Entry 9H9R (electron microscopy, 8.20 A resolution (very low resolution: no residue pairs are listed; an interface is given only as per-side residue counts)); this record covers chains C and D of the 42 polymer chains in the assembly.

[Chain C]
Protein: Spindle pole body component
From: Candida albicans
UniProt: Q59PZ2 (Q59PZ2_CANAL); numbering as in UniProt (aligned over 1-871)
Chain sequence (896 residues; row label = number of the first residue in the row; numbers below 1 keep their minus sign (Met-24 is residue -24)):
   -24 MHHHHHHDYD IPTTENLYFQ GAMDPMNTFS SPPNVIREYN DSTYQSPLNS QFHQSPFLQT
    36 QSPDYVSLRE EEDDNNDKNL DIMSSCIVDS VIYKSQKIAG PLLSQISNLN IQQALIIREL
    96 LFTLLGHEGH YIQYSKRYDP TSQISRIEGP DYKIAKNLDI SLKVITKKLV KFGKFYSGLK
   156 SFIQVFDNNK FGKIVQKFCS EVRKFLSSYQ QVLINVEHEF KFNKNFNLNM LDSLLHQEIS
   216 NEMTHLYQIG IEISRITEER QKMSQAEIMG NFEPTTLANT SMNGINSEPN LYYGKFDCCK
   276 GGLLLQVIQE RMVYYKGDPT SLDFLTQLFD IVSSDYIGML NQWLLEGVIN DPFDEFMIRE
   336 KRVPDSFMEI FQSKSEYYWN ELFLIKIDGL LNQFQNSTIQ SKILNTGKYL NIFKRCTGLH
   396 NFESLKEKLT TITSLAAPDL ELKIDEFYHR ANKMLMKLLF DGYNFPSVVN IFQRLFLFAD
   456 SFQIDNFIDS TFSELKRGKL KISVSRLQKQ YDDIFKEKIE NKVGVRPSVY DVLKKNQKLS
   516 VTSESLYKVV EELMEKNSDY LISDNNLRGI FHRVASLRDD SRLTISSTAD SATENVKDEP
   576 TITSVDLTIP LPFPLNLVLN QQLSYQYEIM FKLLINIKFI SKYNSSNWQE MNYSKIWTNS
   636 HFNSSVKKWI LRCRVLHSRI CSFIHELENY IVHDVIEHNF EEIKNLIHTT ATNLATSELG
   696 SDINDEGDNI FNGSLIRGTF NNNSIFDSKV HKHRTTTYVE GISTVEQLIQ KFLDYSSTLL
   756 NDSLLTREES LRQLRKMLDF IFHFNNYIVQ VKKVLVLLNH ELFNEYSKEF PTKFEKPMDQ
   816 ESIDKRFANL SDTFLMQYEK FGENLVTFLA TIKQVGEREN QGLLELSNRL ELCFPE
Not modelled in the structure: -24 to 36, 46-53, 238-275, 530-572, 805-813, 870-871
Construct notes: initiating methionine (-24); expression tag (-23 to 0)

[Chain D]
Protein: Spc98p
From: Candida albicans
UniProt: A0A1D8PS42 (A0A1D8PS42_CANAL); numbering as in UniProt (aligned over 1-785)
Chain sequence (810 residues; numbered -24 to 785; the number before each row is that of its first residue; numbers below 1 keep their minus sign (Met-24 is residue -24)):
   -24 MHHHHHHDYD IPTTENLYFQ GAMDPMALNK VQLIKLYSNR LVKSLVPVEF GEAFIQSIIN
    36 DLQTTLLNTS SEEQNLSIII NKLKMQFLSN NLKNEWVEFQ NIVNSLSKFK SLDQICNYLA
    96 FLDALRDEKP EDILSTSTAS LSPGKQNVMI NTVNTALTLS QLIEPYYDTL SEQTILTYLP
   156 YTMLGSDSKI FTFSNNYTRL EIPKDINNSF SSLLREVFEF AILYKQLAIV VDRYKGTLVS
   216 AIKTAYIAIL EAQLNKYVND INNIFNNKPN SILVVYNSIF PWISILRFLY RVSNRLNRLD
   276 GYEFLTFIYS FTNHGDPKIR GIAVTAFTEV VKPYYNIVEH WIVKGELIDN NNEFFIIFDQ
   336 EQNEFNSIIK LLPKKIPAFI KSSDKIFQIG KTLIFLNKYC RELKWVNQYN VKYSAILFNN
   396 HQGLASMTTN EMIKLIDSQY NEILTFLTQI IQGNNKLFTH VYNFKRFYFM ETNDFIDAIM
   456 VKGKDVFNES SVNISSTYLR KVLQDAIQIS SVKNFEYVDR LDSRVLNPQH GNLGWESFTI
   516 EYKIDDLPMS YLFEGHQHLQ YLKMFHFLWK LRQLNNLLNW HFEMFNELNH NVVTKLSSRN
   576 RRPLAKSLSI ITSIRFHFTQ FLNELIAYLS YDVIEENFQQ HIVRKLFYNK NDQDLLLNKS
   636 FMNLSEIDPN NDLPKFNVNL LTIDELVELH GTYIDSIINS SLLNEKLKGN ETNISYIDQI
   696 FNILQTIFNF INTSQEFYSL VCTFGLLVRS DSNANKIELE QDQEDLEFQL HKIKRKIYKD
   756 IYQHDYKRQL NDLKNDLNRD YNLKDLSKLL
Not modelled in the structure: -24 to 131, 146-147, 682-686, 724-735
Construct notes: initiating methionine (-24); expression tag (-23 to 0); conflict Val123 (Leu in A0A1D8PS42), Cys717 (Val in A0A1D8PS42)

[Interface between chain C and chain D]
At this resolution (8 A) residue pairs are not listed: 87 residues of chain C and 75 of chain D lie at the interface.

[In short]
Chain C and chain D form an interface of 87 and 75 residues respectively.
Chain C is Spindle pole body component and chain D is Spc98p, both from Candida albicans; the structure, Full
gamma-tubulin ring complex composed of the Candida albicans gamma-tubulin small complex in complex with Spc72
..., was determined by electron microscopy (same publication as 9H9P and 9H9Q).
